7KTT - chain A; structure by electron microscopy, 4.17 A resolution (low resolution: residue-level contacts below are approximate; hydrogen-bond / salt-bridge calls are withheld).

== Chain A ==
Name: metavinculin
Organism: Homo sapiens
UniProt: P18206 (VINC_HUMAN); residue numbers follow UniProt; this construct covers 1-1134
Chain sequence (1142 residues; row label = number of the first residue in the row):
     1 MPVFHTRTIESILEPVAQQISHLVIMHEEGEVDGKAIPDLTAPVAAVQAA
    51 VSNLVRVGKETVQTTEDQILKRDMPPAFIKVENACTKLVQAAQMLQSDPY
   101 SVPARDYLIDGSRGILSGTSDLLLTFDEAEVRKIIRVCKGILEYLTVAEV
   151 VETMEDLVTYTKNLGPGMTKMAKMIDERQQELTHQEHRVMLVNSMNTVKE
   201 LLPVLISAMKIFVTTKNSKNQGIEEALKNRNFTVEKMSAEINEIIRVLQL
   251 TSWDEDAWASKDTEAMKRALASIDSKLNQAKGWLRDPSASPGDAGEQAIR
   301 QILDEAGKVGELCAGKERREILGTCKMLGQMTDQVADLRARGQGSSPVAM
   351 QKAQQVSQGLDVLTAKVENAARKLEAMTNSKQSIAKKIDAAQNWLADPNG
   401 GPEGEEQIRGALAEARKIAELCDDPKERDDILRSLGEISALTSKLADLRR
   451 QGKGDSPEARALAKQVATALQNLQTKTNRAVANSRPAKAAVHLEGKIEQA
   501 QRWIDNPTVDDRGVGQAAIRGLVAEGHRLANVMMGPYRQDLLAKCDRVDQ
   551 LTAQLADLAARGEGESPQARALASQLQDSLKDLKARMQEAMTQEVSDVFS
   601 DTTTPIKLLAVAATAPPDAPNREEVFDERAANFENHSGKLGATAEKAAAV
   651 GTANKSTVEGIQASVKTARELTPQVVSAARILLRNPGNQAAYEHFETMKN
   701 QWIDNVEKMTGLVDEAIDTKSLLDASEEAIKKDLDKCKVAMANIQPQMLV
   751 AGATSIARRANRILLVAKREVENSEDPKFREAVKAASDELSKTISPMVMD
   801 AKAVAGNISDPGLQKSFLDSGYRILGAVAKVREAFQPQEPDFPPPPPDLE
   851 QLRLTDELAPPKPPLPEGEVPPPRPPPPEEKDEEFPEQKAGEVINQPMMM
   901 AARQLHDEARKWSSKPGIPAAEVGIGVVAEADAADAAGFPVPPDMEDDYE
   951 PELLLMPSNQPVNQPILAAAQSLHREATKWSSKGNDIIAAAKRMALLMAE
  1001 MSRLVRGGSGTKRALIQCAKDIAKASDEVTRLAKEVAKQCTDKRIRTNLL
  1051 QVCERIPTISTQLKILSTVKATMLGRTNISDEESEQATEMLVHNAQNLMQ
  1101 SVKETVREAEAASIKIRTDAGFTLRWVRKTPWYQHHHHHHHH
Disordered / not traced: 838-959, 1117-1142
Differences from the reference sequence: expression tag (1135-1142)
UniProt features mapped onto this chain:
  - region: Met-741 to Leu-764 (Interaction with ACTN4), Ala-1120 to Gln-1134 (Facilitates phospholipid membrane insertion)
  - modified residue: Ser-97 (Phosphoserine), Lys-173 (N6-acetyllysine), Ser-260 (Phosphoserine), Ser-272 (Phosphoserine), Ser-275 (Phosphoserine), Ser-288 (Phosphoserine), Ser-290 (Phosphoserine), Ser-346 (Phosphoserine), Ser-434 (Phosphoserine), Lys-496 (N6-acetyllysine), Tyr-537 (Phosphotyrosine), Ser-574 (Phosphoserine), Ser-579 (Phosphoserine), Ser-600 (Phosphoserine), Thr-604 (Phosphothreonine), Thr-672 (Phosphothreonine), Ser-721 (Phosphoserine), Ser-795 (Phosphoserine), Ser-809 (Phosphoserine), Tyr-822 (Phosphotyrosine) and 1 more in UniProt
  - natural variant: Leu-277 (L277M: In CMH15), Leu-954 (deletion: In CMD1W), Arg-975 (R975W: In CMD1W)
What the authors report for this chain:
  - contacts within the chain: Asn-773/Asp-1042

== In short ==
The paper reports contacts within the chain involving Asn-773 and Asp-1042.
Chain A is metavinculin (Homo sapiens); the structure, Cryogenic electron microscopy model of full-length
human metavinculin, was determined by electron microscopy (same publication as 7KTU, 7KTV and 7KTW).
